Entry 9JT1 (electron microscopy, 3.09 A resolution); this record covers chains A and B of the 6 polymer chains in the assembly.

== Chain A (and B) ==
Protein: Large envelope protein
Source organism: HBV genotype D3
Notes: chain B of this document is another copy of the same molecule, construct and numbering; everything in this record applies to it too
UniProtKB: V9P415 (V9P415_HBV); residues 1-226 here correspond to UniProt positions 164-389 (UniProt number = residue number + 163)
Sequence (226 residues; each row starts with the number of its first residue):
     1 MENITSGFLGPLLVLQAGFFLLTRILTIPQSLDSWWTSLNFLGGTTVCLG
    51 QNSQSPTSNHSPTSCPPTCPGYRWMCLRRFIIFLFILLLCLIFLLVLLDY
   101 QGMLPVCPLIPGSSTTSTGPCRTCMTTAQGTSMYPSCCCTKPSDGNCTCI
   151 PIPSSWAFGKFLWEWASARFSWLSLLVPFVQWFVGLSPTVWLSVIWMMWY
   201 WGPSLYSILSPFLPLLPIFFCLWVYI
Unresolved in the structure: 1-87, 127-132, 169-226 (chain B: 1-87, 111-115, 169-226)
Disulfides: Cys107-Cys137, Cys121-Cys147, Cys138-Cys149
From the paper describing this entry:
  - mutagenesis - G145R: unchanged binding to heavy chain of GC1102

== Interface between chain A and chain B ==
Pairs across the interface (68):
  Leu88(A) - Leu89(B)  hydrophobic
  Leu88(A) - Ile92(B)  hydrophobic
  Ile92(A) - Ile92(B)  hydrophobic
  Met103(A) - Phe161(B)
  Met103(A) - Trp165(B)  hydrophobic
  Leu104(A) - Phe158(B)  hydrophobic
  Leu104(A) - Phe161(B)  hydrophobic
  Pro105(A) - Pro105(B)
  Pro105(A) - Val106(B)
  Pro105(A) - Cys107(B)  hydrogen bond (backbone-backbone)
  Pro105(A) - Phe161(B)
  Val106(A) - Pro105(B)
  Val106(A) - Val106(B)  hydrophobic
  Cys107(A) - Pro105(B)  hydrogen bond (side chain-backbone)
  Cys107(A) - Pro135(B)  hydrophobic
  Cys107(A) - Ile152(B)  hydrophobic
  Pro108(A) - Pro135(B)
  Leu109(A) - Thr127(B)
  Leu109(A) - Ser132(B)
  Leu109(A) - Met133(B)
  Leu109(A) - Tyr134(B)  hydrophobic
  Leu109(A) - Pro135(B)
  Ile110(A) - Ser132(B)
  Ile110(A) - Met133(B)  hydrogen bond (backbone-backbone)
  Ile110(A) - Pro135(B)  hydrophobic
  Pro111(A) - Met133(B)
  Gly112(A) - Thr131(B)
  Gly112(A) - Met133(B)
  Cys121(A) - Cys121(B)  hydrogen bond
  Cys121(A) - Cys139(B)  hydrogen bond
  Cys121(A) - Cys147(B)
  Cys121(A) - Cys149(B)  hydrogen bond (backbone-side chain)
  Arg122(A) - Cys147(B)  hydrogen bond (backbone-side chain)
  Thr123(A) - Cys147(B)
  Cys124(A) - Lys141(B)  hydrogen bond (backbone-side chain)
  Cys124(A) - Cys147(B)  disulfide
  Met133(A) - Cys139(B)
  Met133(A) - Lys141(B)  hydrogen bond (backbone-backbone)
  Pro135(A) - Cys139(B)
  Pro135(A) - Thr140(B)
  Ser136(A) - Cys138(B)
  Ser136(A) - Cys139(B)  hydrogen bond (backbone-backbone)
  Cys137(A) - Cys107(B)  hydrophobic
  Cys137(A) - Pro135(B)  hydrophobic
  Cys137(A) - Cys137(B)  hydrogen bond (side chain-backbone)
  Cys137(A) - Ile152(B)  hydrophobic
  Cys138(A) - Ser136(B)  hydrogen bond (backbone-backbone)
  Cys138(A) - Cys137(B)  hydrogen bond (backbone-backbone)
  Cys138(A) - Cys139(B)  hydrophobic
  Cys139(A) - Arg122(B)
  Cys139(A) - Cys124(B)  disulfide
  Cys139(A) - Met133(B)  hydrophobic
  Thr140(A) - Cys121(B)  hydrogen bond (side chain-backbone)
  Thr140(A) - Arg122(B)  hydrogen bond (backbone-backbone)
  Thr140(A) - Thr123(B)
  Thr140(A) - Cys124(B)  hydrogen bond (backbone-backbone)
  Lys141(A) - Cys124(B)
  Pro142(A) - Thr123(B)
  Thr148(A) - Cys124(B)
  Ile152(A) - Cys107(B)  hydrophobic
  Phe158(A) - Leu95(B)  hydrophobic
  Phe158(A) - Leu104(B)  hydrophobic
  Phe161(A) - Met103(B)
  Phe161(A) - Leu104(B)  hydrophobic
  Phe161(A) - Pro105(B)
  Leu162(A) - Leu95(B)  hydrophobic
  Trp165(A) - Leu98(B)  hydrophobic
  Ala168(A) - Gln129(B)
Also at the interface, not in a pair above, chain A (35 interface residues in all): Leu95, Tyr134, Cys147
Also at the interface, not in a pair above, chain B (35 interface residues in all): Leu88, Leu94, Leu162
Cross-chain cystine bridges: Cys124(A)-Cys147(B), Cys139(A)-Cys124(B)

== In short ==
Chain A and chain B each contribute 35 residues to their interface; the contacts include 2 disulfide bonds and
16 hydrogen bonds. Polar contacts include Cys107(A)-Pro105(B), Cys121(A)-Cys121(B) and Cys121(A)-Cys139(B).
The paper reports that G145R of chain A leaves binding to heavy chain of GC1102 unchanged.
Both chains are Large envelope protein (HBV genotype D3). Entry 9JT1 (Structure of HBsAg in complex with
FabHBC and FabGC1102) was determined by electron microscopy, deposited together with 9U9B.
